PDB entry 6GBB | X-ray diffraction, 1.48 A resolution | chain A

== Chain A ==
Name: Copper-containing nitrite reductase
Organism: Achromobacter cycloclastes
Notes: EC 1.7.2.1
Reference sequence: P25006 (NIR_ACHCY); residues 1-340 here correspond to UniProt positions 39-378 (UniProt number = residue number + 38)
Chain sequence (340 residues; each row starts with the number of its first residue):
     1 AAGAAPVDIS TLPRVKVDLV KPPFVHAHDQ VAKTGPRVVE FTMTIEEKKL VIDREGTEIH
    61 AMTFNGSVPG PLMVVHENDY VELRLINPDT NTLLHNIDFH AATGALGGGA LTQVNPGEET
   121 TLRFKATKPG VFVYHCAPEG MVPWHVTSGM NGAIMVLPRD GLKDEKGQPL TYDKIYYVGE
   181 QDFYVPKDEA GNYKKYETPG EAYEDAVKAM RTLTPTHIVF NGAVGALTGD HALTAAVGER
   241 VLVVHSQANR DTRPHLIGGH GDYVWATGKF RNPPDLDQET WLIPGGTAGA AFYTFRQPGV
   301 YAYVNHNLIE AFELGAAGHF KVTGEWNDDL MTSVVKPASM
Unresolved in the structure: 1-7
UniProt features mapped onto this chain:
  - binding site (Cu cation): His95, His100, His135, Cys136, His145, Met150, His306
Metal / ion sites: Cu ion site 1: His95, Cys136, His145, Met150; Cu ion site 2: His100, His135, His306 (together with nitrite ion)
Residues lining bound ligands: nitrite ion (NO2): Asp98, His100, His135, His255, Ile257, His306, Leu308
From the paper describing this entry:
  - conformationally variable residues (loop rearrangement): Lys187 to Tyr193, Glu201 to Asp205

== Summary ==
Chain A binds nitrite ion. The Cu ion site 1 is built by His95, Cys136, His145 and Met150. His100, His135 and
His306 form the Cu ion site 2. From UniProt: 7 Cu cation-binding residues. The paper reports conformational
variability at Lys187 and Glu201.
Chain A is Copper-containing nitrite reductase (Achromobacter cycloclastes); the structure, Copper nitrite
reductase from Achromobacter cycloclastes: large cell polymorph dataset 1, was determined by X-ray diffraction
together with 6GB8, 6GBY and 6GCG from the same study.
